Entry 4TY9 (X-ray diffraction, 2.78 A resolution); this record covers chain A.

== Chain A ==
Molecule: Polyprotein
Organism: Hepatitis C virus
UniProtKB: D0PY27 (D0PY27_9HEPC); residue numbers follow UniProt; this construct covers 1-566
Sequence (566 residues; numbered 1 to 566; the number before each row is that of its first residue):
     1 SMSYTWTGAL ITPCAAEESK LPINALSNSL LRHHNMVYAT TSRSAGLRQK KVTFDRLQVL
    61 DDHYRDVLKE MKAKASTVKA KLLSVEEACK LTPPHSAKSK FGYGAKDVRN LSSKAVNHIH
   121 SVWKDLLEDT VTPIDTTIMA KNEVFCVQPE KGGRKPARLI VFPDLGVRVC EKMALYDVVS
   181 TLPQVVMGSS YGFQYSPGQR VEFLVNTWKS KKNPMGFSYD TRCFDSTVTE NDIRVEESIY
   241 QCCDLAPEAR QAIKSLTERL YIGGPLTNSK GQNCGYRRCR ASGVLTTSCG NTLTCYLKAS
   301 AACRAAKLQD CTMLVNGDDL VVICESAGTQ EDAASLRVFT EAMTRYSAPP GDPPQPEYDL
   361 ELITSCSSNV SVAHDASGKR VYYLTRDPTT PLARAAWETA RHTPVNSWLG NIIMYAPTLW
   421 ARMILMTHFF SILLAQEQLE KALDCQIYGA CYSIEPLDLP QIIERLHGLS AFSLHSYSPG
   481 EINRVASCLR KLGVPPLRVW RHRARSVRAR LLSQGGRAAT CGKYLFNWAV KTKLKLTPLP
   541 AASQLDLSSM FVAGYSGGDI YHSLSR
Unresolved in the structure: 23-27, 149-153, 540-547, 563-566
Differences from the reference sequence: engineered mutation Leu-539 (Ile in D0PY27), Ser-549 (Gly in D0PY27), Met-550 (Trp in D0PY27)
Residues lining bound ligands: 5-(trifluoromethyl)pyridin-2-amine (3B0): Glu-361, Leu-362, Asn-369, Val-370, Ser-371, Thr-385, Ser-478, Gly-480, Glu-481, Arg-484
What the authors report for this chain:
  - binding site for 5-(trifluoromethyl)pyridin-2-amine: Asn-369, Ser-371, Glu-481
  - mutagenesis - C366A, M414T: decreased binding to fragment 204
  - mutagenesis - M423T: unchanged binding to fragment 204

== Overview ==
Chain A binds 5-(trifluoromethyl)pyridin-2-amine. From the paper: a binding site for
5-(trifluoromethyl)pyridin-2-amine at Asn-369, Ser-371 and Glu-481; C366A and M414T reduce binding to fragment
204.
Chain A is Polyprotein (Hepatitis C virus); the structure, An Ligand-observed Mass Spectrometry-based Approach
Integrated into the Fragment Based Lead Discovery Pipeline, was determined by X-ray diffraction together with
4TYB, 4TXS, 4TY8 and 4TYA from the same study.
